PDB entry 4RER | X-ray diffraction, 4.05 A resolution (low resolution: residue-level contacts below are approximate; hydrogen-bond / salt-bridge calls are withheld) | chains A and B of the 3 polymer chains in the assembly

== Chain A ==
Protein: 5'-AMP-activated protein kinase catalytic subunit alpha-1
From: Homo sapiens
Notes: EC 2.7.11.1, 2.7.11.27, 2.7.11.31, 2.7.11.26; fragment: Human AMPK alpha1 subunit [G11-Q550]
Reference sequence: Q13131 (AAPK1_HUMAN); residues 11-550 here correspond to UniProt positions 20-559 (UniProt number = residue number + 9)
Chain sequence (540 residues; row label = number of the first residue in the row):
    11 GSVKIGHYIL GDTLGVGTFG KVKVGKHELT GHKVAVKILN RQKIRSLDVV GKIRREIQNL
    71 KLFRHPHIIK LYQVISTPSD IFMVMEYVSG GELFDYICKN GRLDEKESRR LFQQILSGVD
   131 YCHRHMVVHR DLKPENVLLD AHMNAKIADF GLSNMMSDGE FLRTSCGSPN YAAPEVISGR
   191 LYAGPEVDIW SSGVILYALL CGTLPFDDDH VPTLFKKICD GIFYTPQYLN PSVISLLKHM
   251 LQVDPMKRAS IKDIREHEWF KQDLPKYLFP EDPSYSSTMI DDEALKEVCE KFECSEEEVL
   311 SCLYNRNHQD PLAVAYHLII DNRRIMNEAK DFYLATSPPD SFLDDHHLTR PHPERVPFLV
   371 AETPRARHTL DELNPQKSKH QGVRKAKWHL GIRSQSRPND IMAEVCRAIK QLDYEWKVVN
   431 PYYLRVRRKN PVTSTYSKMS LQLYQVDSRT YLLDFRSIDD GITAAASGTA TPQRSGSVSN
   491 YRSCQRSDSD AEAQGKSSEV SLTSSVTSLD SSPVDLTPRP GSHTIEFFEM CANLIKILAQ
Disordered / not traced: 287-290, 350-353, 375-393, 473-526
Sequence notes: conflict Ser-12 (Arg21 in Q13131), Ser-260 (Thr269 in Q13131); engineered mutation Gly-471 (Glu480 in Q13131), Ala-474 (Glu483 in Q13131), Ala-476 (Lys485 in Q13131)
Modified residues: Thr-174 (phosphothreonine; TPO)
Ligand contacts:
  - adenosine monophosphate (AMP): Pro-363, Glu-364, Val-366
  - staurosporine (STU): Leu-24, Gly-25, Val-26, Gly-27, Val-32, Ala-45, Lys-47, Ile-79, Met-95, Glu-96, Tyr-97, Val-98, Gly-101, Glu-102, Glu-145, Asn-146, Val-147, Leu-148, Ala-158, Asp-159
Curated features (UniProtKB/Swiss-Prot):
  - active site: Asp-141 (Proton acceptor)
  - binding site (ATP): Leu-24 to Val-32, Lys-47
  - modified residue: Thr-23 (Phosphothreonine), Thr-174 (Phosphothreonine), Thr-346 (Phosphothreonine), Ser-347 (Phosphoserine), Ser-351 (Phosphoserine), Thr-359 (Phosphothreonine), Thr-373 (Phosphothreonine), Ser-388 (Phosphoserine), Ser-458 (Phosphoserine), Ser-477 (Phosphoserine), Thr-479 (Phosphothreonine), Thr-481 (Phosphothreonine), Ser-487 (Phosphoserine), Ser-499 (Phosphoserine), Ser-515 (Phosphoserine), Ser-518 (Phosphoserine)
Reported in the primary citation:
  - mutagenesis - E471G/E474A/K476A: unchanged catalytic activity
  - binding site for adenosine monophosphate: Glu-364
  - post-translational modification sites: Thr-174 (citing earlier work)
  - mutagenesis - L72A, Y131A, L328A, I329A, D331K, N332A: increased catalytic activity

== Chain B ==
Protein: 5'-AMP-activated protein kinase subunit beta-2
From: Homo sapiens
Notes: fragment: Human AMPK beta2 subunit [A76-I272]
Reference sequence: O43741 (AAKB2_HUMAN); residue numbers follow UniProt; this construct covers 76-272
Chain sequence (197 residues; numbered 76 to 272; the number before each row is that of its first residue):
    76 ARPTVIRWSE GGKEVFISGS FNNWSTKIPL IKSHNDFVAI LDLPEGEHQY KFFVDGQWVH
   136 DPSEPVVTSQ LGTINNLIHV KKSDFEVFDA LKLDSMESSE TSCRDLSSSP PGPYGQEMYA
   196 FRSEERFKSP PILPPHLLQV ILNKDTNISC DPALLPEPNH VMLNHLYALS IKDSVMVLSA
   256 THRYKKKYVT TLLYKPI
Disordered / not traced: 76-77, 168-181
Modified residues: Ser-108 (phosphoserine; SEP)
Curated features (UniProtKB/Swiss-Prot):
  - modified residue: Ser-95 (Phosphoserine), Ser-108 (Phosphoserine), Thr-148 (Phosphothreonine), Ser-158 (Phosphoserine), Ser-170 (Phosphoserine), Ser-174 (Phosphoserine), Ser-184 (Phosphoserine)
Reported in the primary citation:
  - post-translational modification sites: Ser-108
  - binding site for alpha-D-glucopyranose: Trp-99 (citing earlier work)
  - mutagenesis - W99G: decreased binding to glycogen

== Chain A / chain B interface ==
Residue-residue contacts (130; chain A residue first):
  Gly-11(A) / Ile-115(B)
  Ser-12(A) / Ile-115(B)
  Val-13(A) / Ile-115(B)
  Lys-31(A) / Ser-108(B)
  Lys-31(A) / His-109(B)
  Asn-50(A) / Arg-82(B)
  Arg-51(A) / Ala-165(B)
  Gln-52(A) / Ser-84(B)
  Lys-53(A) / Asp-111(B)
  Arg-64(A) / Leu-166(B)
  Val-84(A) / Val-162(B)
  Ser-86(A) / Asp-159(B)
  Ser-86(A) / Phe-160(B)
  Ser-86(A) / Glu-161(B)
  Ser-86(A) / Ala-165(B)
  Pro-88(A) / Asp-159(B)
  Ser-89(A) / Val-80(B)
  Asp-90(A) / Arg-82(B)
  Ile-91(A) / Ala-165(B)
  Met-136(A) / Arg-258(B)
  Met-166(A) / His-235(B)
  Ser-167(A) / His-235(B)
  Asp-168(A) / His-235(B)
  Asp-168(A) / Leu-238(B)
  Asp-168(A) / Asn-239(B)
  Asp-168(A) / Arg-258(B)
  Gly-169(A) / His-235(B)
  Gly-169(A) / Val-236(B)
  Gly-169(A) / His-240(B)
  Phe-171(A) / Pro-209(B)
  Phe-171(A) / His-211(B)
  Phe-171(A) / Leu-212(B)
  Phe-171(A) / Val-236(B)
  Arg-190(A) / Ile-207(B)
  Ala-193(A) / His-211(B)
  Ala-193(A) / Val-236(B)
  Glu-196(A) / His-211(B)
  Met-256(A) / Pro-210(B)
  Met-256(A) / Gln-214(B)
  Glu-293(A) / Lys-261(B)
  Asp-341(A) / Leu-229(B)
  Phe-342(A) / Leu-229(B)
  Tyr-343(A) / Leu-229(B)
  Leu-344(A) / Leu-230(B)
  Leu-344(A) / Glu-232(B)
  Ala-345(A) / Thr-221(B)
  Ala-345(A) / Leu-229(B)
  Ala-345(A) / Leu-230(B)
  Ala-345(A) / Pro-231(B)
  Thr-346(A) / Thr-221(B)
  Thr-346(A) / Asn-222(B)
  Ser-347(A) / Asn-222(B)
  Pro-348(A) / Asp-220(B)
  Pro-349(A) / Asn-222(B)
  Arg-360(A) / Ser-224(B)
  Pro-361(A) / Ile-223(B)
  His-362(A) / Ile-223(B)
  His-362(A) / Ser-224(B)
  His-362(A) / Cys-225(B)
  His-362(A) / Asp-226(B)
  His-362(A) / Pro-227(B)
  Arg-365(A) / Thr-221(B)
  Arg-365(A) / Asn-222(B)
  Arg-365(A) / Ile-223(B)
  Arg-365(A) / Cys-225(B)
  Arg-365(A) / Asp-226(B)
  Arg-365(A) / Pro-227(B)
  Ala-396(A) / Asn-218(B)
  Lys-397(A) / Leu-244(B)
  Trp-398(A) / Val-215(B)
  Trp-398(A) / Leu-217(B)
  Trp-398(A) / Asn-218(B)
  Trp-398(A) / Ala-243(B)
  Trp-398(A) / Leu-244(B)
  His-399(A) / Tyr-242(B)
  His-399(A) / Ala-243(B)
  Leu-400(A) / Leu-208(B)
  Leu-400(A) / Leu-212(B)
  Leu-400(A) / Leu-241(B)
  Leu-400(A) / Tyr-242(B)
  Pro-408(A) / Pro-205(B)
  Cys-416(A) / Phe-196(B)
  Lys-420(A) / Phe-196(B)
  Glu-425(A) / Met-193(B)
  Trp-426(A) / Tyr-194(B)
  Trp-426(A) / Ala-195(B)
  Lys-427(A) / Gln-191(B)
  Lys-427(A) / Glu-192(B)
  Tyr-432(A) / Lys-203(B)
  Tyr-432(A) / Ser-204(B)
  Tyr-432(A) / Pro-205(B)
  Arg-435(A) / Ser-182(B)
  Arg-435(A) / Ser-184(B)
  Arg-437(A) / Glu-192(B)
  Arg-437(A) / Met-193(B)
  Lys-448(A) / Glu-192(B)
  Leu-453(A) / Pro-206(B)
  Tyr-454(A) / Pro-206(B)
  Tyr-454(A) / Ile-207(B)
  Tyr-454(A) / Leu-208(B)
  Tyr-454(A) / Pro-209(B)
  Gln-455(A) / Pro-205(B)
  Gln-455(A) / Pro-206(B)
  Gln-455(A) / Ile-207(B)
  Gln-455(A) / Leu-208(B)
  Val-456(A) / Leu-208(B)
  Tyr-461(A) / Pro-205(B)
  Leu-462(A) / Leu-208(B)
  Asp-464(A) / His-240(B)
  Phe-465(A) / Asn-239(B)
  Phe-465(A) / His-240(B)
  Phe-465(A) / Leu-241(B)
  Arg-466(A) / Asn-239(B)
  Arg-466(A) / His-240(B)
  Ser-467(A) / Asn-239(B)
  Ser-467(A) / His-257(B)
  Thr-534(A) / His-257(B)
  Thr-534(A) / Thr-266(B)
  Ile-535(A) / Leu-268(B)
  Phe-537(A) / Leu-241(B)
  Phe-538(A) / Leu-253(B)
  Phe-538(A) / Ser-254(B)
  Phe-538(A) / Ala-255(B)
  Phe-538(A) / Thr-266(B)
  Phe-538(A) / Leu-268(B)
  Glu-539(A) / Lys-270(B)
  Cys-541(A) / Leu-241(B)
  Ala-542(A) / Met-251(B)
  Ala-542(A) / Lys-270(B)
  Lys-546(A) / Ile-272(B)
Interface residues without a listed pair, chain A (87 interface residues in all): Lys-33, Val-60, Ile-85, Thr-87, Glu-170, Leu-191, Pro-195, Pro-255, Thr-359, Glu-364, Val-429, Pro-431, Gln-452, Asn-543, Ile-545
Interface residues without a listed pair, chain B (74 interface residues in all): Ser-138, Gly-190, Glu-199, Arg-201, Ser-245, Lys-262, Leu-267
The authors on this interface:
  - specific contacts: Lys-31(A)/Ser-108(B), Lys-33(A)/Ser-108(B)
  - interface residues, chain A: Glu-364(A), Arg-365(A)

== Summary ==
Chain A and chain B form an interface of 87 and 74 residues respectively. The authors report contacts between
Lys-31(A) and Ser-108(B) and Lys-33(A) and Ser-108(B). The paper reports a binding site for adenosine
monophosphate at Glu-364(A); L72A, Y131A and L328A of chain A, among others, increase catalytic activity; 8
substitutions were tested in all.
Here chain A is 5'-AMP-activated protein kinase catalytic subunit alpha-1 and chain B is 5'-AMP-activated
protein kinase subunit beta-2, both from Homo sapiens. Entry 4RER (Crystal structure of the phosphorylated
human alpha1 beta2 gamma1 holo-AMPK complex bound to AMP and cyclodextrin) was determined by X-ray
diffraction, deposited together with 4RED and 4REW.
